3MSL - chain A; structure by X-ray diffraction, 2.40 A resolution.

Chain A:
Name: Beta-secretase 1
From: Homo sapiens
Notes: EC 3.4.23.46
UniProt: P56817 (BACE1_HUMAN); residues -13 to 392 here correspond to UniProt positions 48-453 (UniProt number = residue number + 61)
Amino-acid sequence (408 residues; row label = number of the first residue in the row; numbers below 1 keep their minus sign (Gly-15 is residue -15)):
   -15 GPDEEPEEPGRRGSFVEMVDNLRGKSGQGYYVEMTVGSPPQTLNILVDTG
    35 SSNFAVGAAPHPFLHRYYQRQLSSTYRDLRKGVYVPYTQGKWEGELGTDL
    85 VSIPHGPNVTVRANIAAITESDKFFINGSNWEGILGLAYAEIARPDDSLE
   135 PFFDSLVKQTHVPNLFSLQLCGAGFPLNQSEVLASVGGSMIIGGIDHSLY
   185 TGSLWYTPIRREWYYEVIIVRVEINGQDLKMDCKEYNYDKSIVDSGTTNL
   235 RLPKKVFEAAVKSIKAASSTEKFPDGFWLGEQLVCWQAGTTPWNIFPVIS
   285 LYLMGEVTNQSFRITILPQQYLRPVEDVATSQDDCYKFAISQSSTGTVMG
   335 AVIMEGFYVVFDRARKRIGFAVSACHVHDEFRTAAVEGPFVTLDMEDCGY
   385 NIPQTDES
Unresolved in the structure: -15 to -2, 158-167, 386-392
Cystine bridges: Cys155-Cys359, Cys217-Cys382, Cys269-Cys319
Construct notes: expression tag (-15 to -14)
Residues lining bound ligands: EV5 ((3S)-3-(2-amino-5-chloro-1H-benzimidazol-1-yl)-N-(cyclohexylmethyl)pentanamide): Leu30, Asp32, Gly34, Ser35, Val69, Tyr71, Trp76, Phe108, Trp115, Ile118, Tyr198, Ile226, Asp228, Gly230, Thr231
Curated features (UniProtKB/Swiss-Prot):
  - active site: Asp32, Asp228
  - modified residue (N6-acetyllysine): Lys65, Lys214, Lys218, Lys224, Lys238, Lys239, Lys246
  - glycosylation (N-linked (GlcNAc...) asparagine): Asn92, Asn111, Asn162, Asn293

In short:
Ligands of chain A: compound EV5. Curated annotation (UniProt) lists active-site residues Asp32 and Asp228.
Chain A is Beta-secretase 1 (Homo sapiens); the structure, Fragment Based Discovery and Optimisation of BACE-1
Inhibitors, was determined by X-ray diffraction, deposited together with 3S2O, 3MSJ and 3MSK.
